6MXR - chains A and B of the 4 polymer chains in the assembly; structure by X-ray diffraction, 2.04 A resolution.

# Chain A
Molecule: anti-VEGF-A Fab fragment bH1 heavy chain
Source organism: Homo sapiens
Notes: engineered mutation(s): Y33W, D98M, G99M
UniProtKB: V9HW68 (V9HW68_HUMAN); residues 103-219 here correspond to UniProt positions 130-246 (UniProt number = residue number + 27)
Sequence (236 residues; numbered 1 to 229 plus 7 insertion-coded residues; the number before each row is that of its first residue; a row labelled like 82A-82C holds insertion residues (82A, then the next letters in order)):
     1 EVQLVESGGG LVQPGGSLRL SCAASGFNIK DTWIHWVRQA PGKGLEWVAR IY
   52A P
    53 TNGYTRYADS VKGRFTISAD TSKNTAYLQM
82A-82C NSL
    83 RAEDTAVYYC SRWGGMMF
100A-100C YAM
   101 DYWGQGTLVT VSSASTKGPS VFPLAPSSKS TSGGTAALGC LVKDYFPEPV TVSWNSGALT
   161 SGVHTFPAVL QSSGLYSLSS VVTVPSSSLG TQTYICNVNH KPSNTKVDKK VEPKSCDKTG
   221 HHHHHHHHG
Disordered / not traced: 128-129, 216-229
Differences from the reference sequence: expression tag (220-229)
Disulfide bonds: Cys22-Cys92, Cys140-Cys196

# Chain B
Molecule: anti-VEGF-A Fab fragment bH1 light chain
Source organism: Homo sapiens
UniProtKB: Q7Z3Y4 (Q7Z3Y4_HUMAN); residues 105-214 here correspond to UniProt positions 127-236 (UniProt number = residue number + 22)
Sequence (218 residues; row label = number of the first residue in the row; a row labelled like 30A-30D holds insertion residues (30A, then the next letters in order)):
     1 DIQMTQSPSS LSASVGDRVT ITCRASQDIP
30A-30D RSIS
    31 GYVAWYQQKP GKAPKLLIYW GSYLYSGVPS RFSGSGSGTD FTLTISSLQP EDFATYYCQQ
    91 HYTTPPTFGQ GTKVEIKRTV AAPSVFIFPP SDEQLKSGTA SVVCLLNNFY PREAKVQWKV
   151 DNALQSGNSQ ESVTEQDSKD STYSLSSTLT LSKADYEKHK VYACEVTHQG LSSPVTKSFN
   211 RGEC
Disordered / not traced: 214
Disulfide bonds: Cys23-Cys88, Cys134-Cys194
Ion coordination: Na+: Ser12 (shared with 1 residue of chain L)

# How chain A and chain B interact
Residue-residue contacts - 75 pairs, chain A then chain B:
  Val37(A) with Phe98(B), hydrophobic
  Gln39(A) with Gln38(B), hydrogen bond; Tyr87(B), hydrogen bond
  Lys43(A) with Tyr87(B)
  Gly44(A) with Tyr87(B)
  Leu45(A) with Pro44(B), hydrophobic; Tyr87(B), hydrophobic; Phe98(B)
  Trp47(A) with Pro95(B), hydrophobic; Pro96(B); Phe98(B)
  Arg50(A) with Thr94(B)
  Arg58(A) with Thr94(B), hydrogen bond (side chain-backbone)
  Tyr59(A) with Pro95(B)
  Tyr91(A) with Gln38(B), hydrogen bond; Lys42(B), hydrogen bond (side chain-backbone); Ala43(B), hydrophobic
  Met99(A) with Tyr49(B), hydrophobic; Trp50(B), hydrophobic
  Phe100(A) with Tyr32(B), hydrophobic; Trp50(B), hydrogen bond (backbone-side chain)
  Tyr100A(A) with Tyr32(B), hydrophobic; His91(B)
  Ala100B(A) with Tyr36(B); Leu46(B), hydrophobic; Tyr49(B), hydrophobic
  Met100C(A) with Tyr36(B), hydrogen bond (backbone-side chain); Leu46(B)
  Asp101(A) with Tyr55(B)
  Tyr102(A) with Tyr55(B)
  Trp103(A) with Tyr36(B), hydrophobic; Ala43(B), hydrophobic; Pro44(B)
  Gly104(A) with Ala43(B)
  Val121(A) with Glu123(B)
  Phe122(A) with Ser121(B); Glu123(B); Gln124(B)
  Pro123(A) with Ser121(B)
  Leu124(A) with Phe118(B); Val133(B), hydrophobic
  Ala125(A) with Phe118(B)
  Ser130(A) with Phe116(B); Ile117(B), hydrogen bond (side chain-backbone); Phe118(B)
  Thr131(A) with Phe116(B)
  Ser132(A) with Ser114(B); Phe116(B)
  Thr135(A) with Phe116(B)
  Ala137(A) with Phe116(B), hydrophobic; Phe118(B)
  Leu141(A) with Ser131(B)
  Lys143(A) with Gln124(B); Ser131(B)
  His164(A) with Asn137(B), hydrogen bond; Asn138(B), hydrogen bond; Ser174(B), hydrogen bond
  Phe166(A) with Leu135(B), hydrophobic; Ser162(B); Thr164(B); Ser174(B); Leu175(B); Ser176(B)
  Pro167(A) with Ser162(B), hydrogen bond (backbone-side chain); Val163(B)
  Val169(A) with Gln160(B); Glu161(B); Ser162(B)
  Leu170(A) with Gln160(B), hydrogen bond (backbone-side chain)
  Gln171(A) with Gln160(B)
  Val181(A) with Leu135(B), hydrophobic
  Thr183(A) with Asn137(B)
  Lys209(A) with Glu123(B), salt bridge
  Lys214(A) with Pro120(B); Asp122(B), salt bridge
Interface residues without a listed pair, chain A (47 interface residues in all): Glu46, Ala60, Ser127, Ala136, Leu138, Thr165
Interface residues without a listed pair, chain B (42 interface residues in all): Ala34, Gln89, Ser127, Thr129

# In short
47 residues of chain A and 42 residues of chain B are in contact; the contacts include 13 hydrogen bonds and 2
salt bridges. Polar contacts include Lys209(A)-Glu123(B), Lys214(A)-Asp122(B) and Gln39(A)-Gln38(B).
Here chain A is anti-VEGF-A Fab fragment bH1 heavy chain and chain B is anti-VEGF-A Fab fragment bH1 light
chain, both from Homo sapiens. Entry 6MXR (Crystal structure of the dimeric bH1-Fab variant
[HC-Y33W,HC-D98M,HC-G99M]) was determined by X-ray diffraction (same publication as 6MXS, 6MY4 and 6MY5).
